1T4E - chains A and B; structure by X-ray diffraction, 2.60 A resolution.

[Chain A (and B)]
Molecule: Ubiquitin-protein ligase E3 Mdm2
Source organism: Homo sapiens
Notes: EC 6.3.2.-; fragment: p53-binding domain; engineered mutation(s): 17-111, additional GLY at N-terminus; chain B of this document is another copy of the same molecule, construct and numbering; everything in this record applies to it too
Reference sequence: Q00987 (MDM2_HUMAN); residues 17-111 here = UniProt positions 17-111
Amino-acid sequence (96 residues; each row starts with the number of its first residue):
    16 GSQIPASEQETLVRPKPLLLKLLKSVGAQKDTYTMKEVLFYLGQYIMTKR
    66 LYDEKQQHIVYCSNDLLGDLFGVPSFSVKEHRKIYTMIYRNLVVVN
Sequence notes: cloning artifact (16)
Ligand contacts: di-chloro-benzo-diazepine (DIZ; (4-chlorophenyl)[3-(4-chlorophenyl)-7-iodo-2,5-dioxo-1,2,3,5-tetrahydro-4H-1,4-benzodiazepin-4-yl]acetic acid): Gly16, Ser17, Leu54, Leu57, Gly58, Ile61, Met62, Tyr67, Gln72, Phe86, Phe91, Val93, His96, Ile99, Tyr100
Swiss-Prot annotation at these positions:
  - mutagenesis: Gly58 (G58A: No effect on its ability to induce apoptosis)

[Chain A / chain B interface]
Contacting residue pairs (18; chain A residue first):
  Asp68(A) with Lys70(B), salt bridge
  Lys70(A) with Lys70(B)
  Gln71(A) with Lys70(B)
  Tyr76(A) with Asp68(B), hydrogen bond
  Val88(A) with Pro89(B); Ser90(B)
  Pro89(A) with Ile74(B), hydrophobic; Ser90(B); Phe91(B)
  Ser90(A) with Ile74(B); Tyr76(B); Pro89(B); Ser90(B), hydrogen bond (backbone-side chain)
  Ser92(A) with Tyr76(B)
  Glu95(A) with Tyr76(B), hydrogen bond; Ser78(B), hydrogen bond; Asn79(B)
  Lys98(A) with Ser78(B), hydrogen bond (side chain-backbone)
Other interface residues (no listed pair), chain A (14 interface residues in all): Ile74, Ser78, Phe91, Met102
Other interface residues (no listed pair), chain B (13 interface residues in all): Gln71, His73, Val88, Ser92

[In short]
14 residues of chain A face 13 of chain B across their interface, with 5 hydrogen bonds and 1 salt bridge.
Polar contacts include Asp68(A)-Lys70(B), Tyr76(A)-Asp68(B) and Ser90(A)-Ser90(B). Bound to chain A:
di-chloro-benzo-diazepine. Curated annotation (UniProt) lists one mutagenesis site on chain A.
Chain A and chain B are both Ubiquitin-protein ligase E3 Mdm2 (Homo sapiens); the structure, Structure of
Human MDM2 in complex with a Benzodiazepine Inhibitor, was determined by X-ray diffraction together with 1T4F
from the same study.
